Entry 8K9F (electron microscopy, 2.90 A resolution); this record covers chains A and E of the 8 polymer chains in the assembly.

== Chain A ==
Molecule: Cytochrome c7-like domain-containing protein
Source organism: Chloroflexus aurantiacus (strain ATCC 29366 / DSM 635 / J-10-fl)
UniProtKB: A9WEV2 (A9WEV2_CHLAA); numbering as in UniProt (aligned over 1-219)
Amino-acid sequence (219 residues; numbered 1 to 219; the number before each row is that of its first residue):
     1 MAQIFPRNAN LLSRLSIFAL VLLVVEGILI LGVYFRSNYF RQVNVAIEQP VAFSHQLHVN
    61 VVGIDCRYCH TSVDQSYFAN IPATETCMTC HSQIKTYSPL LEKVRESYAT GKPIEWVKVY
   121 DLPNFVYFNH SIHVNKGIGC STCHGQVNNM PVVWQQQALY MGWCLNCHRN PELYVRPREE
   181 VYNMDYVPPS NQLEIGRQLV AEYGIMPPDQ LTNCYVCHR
Unresolved in the structure: 1
Covalently attached groups: heme c (HEC) linked to Cys-87, Cys-90, Cys-140, Cys-143, Cys-164, Cys-167, Cys-214, Cys-217
Bound ions: heme c Fe (5 sites), coordinated by His-55, His-58, His-70, His-91, His-130, His-133, His-144, Met-161, His-168, His-218; Mg2+: Asp-121 (shared with 1 residue of chain B; Asp-32(E) of chain E)
Small-molecule neighbours:
  - heme c (HEC), molecule 1: Arg-41, Leu-122, Pro-123, Phe-125, Val-126, Leu-159, Tyr-160, Met-161, Leu-165, His-168, Leu-211, Thr-212, Asn-213, His-218
  - heme c (HEC), molecule 2: Gln-49, Phe-53, His-55, Val-59, Ile-64, Asp-65, Cys-66, Cys-69, His-70, Ile-81, Pro-82, Trp-116, Val-117, Lys-118, Val-119, Tyr-120, His-144, Val-147, Val-153, Met-184
  - heme c (HEC), molecule 3: Val-51, Phe-53, Leu-57, His-58, Val-62, Ile-64, Tyr-68, Thr-86, His-91, Ile-94, Lys-95, Leu-100, Leu-101, Val-104, Trp-116
  - heme c (HEC), molecule 4: Cys-66, His-70, Val-73, Phe-78, Ala-79, Asn-80, Ile-81, Lys-118, Tyr-120, Asp-121, Leu-122, Phe-128, His-130, His-133, Val-134, Ile-138, Gly-139, Thr-142, His-144, Leu-159, Trp-163, Glu-180, Val-181
  - heme c (HEC), molecule 5: Leu-122, Val-126, Tyr-127, Phe-128, Asn-129, Ile-132, His-133, Lys-136, Ile-138, Thr-142, Trp-163, His-168, Pro-171, Tyr-174, Gly-204, Ile-205, Met-206, Gln-210, Leu-211, Val-216

== Chain E ==
Molecule: Cytochrome c domain-containing protein
Source organism: Chloroflexus aurantiacus (strain ATCC 29366 / DSM 635 / J-10-fl)
UniProtKB: A9WEV6 (A9WEV6_CHLAA); residues 1-205 here = UniProt positions 1-205
Amino-acid sequence (205 residues; numbered 1 to 205; the number before each row is that of its first residue):
     1 MQKPRLTSRM IRFGWVGLLV LLLTACHQDM YDQQKYTTYE PSSFFADGRS SRPNVPGTTP
    61 FEVVKTDEFL YTGLIDGQEV DAMPFPVTKD LLLRGQLKYN IYCAVCHGEA GYGASMVAER
   121 GGIVPANFHQ QRLREAPLSH FFVVITNGVY RGDPENGGYQ SMYGYASRIT PEDRWAIAAY
   181 IRALQLSQNA TIDDVPPDQR AQLGN
Unresolved in the structure: 1-25, 190-205
Covalently attached groups: heme c (HEC) linked to Cys-103
Bound ions: Mg2+: Asp-32 (shared with Asp-121(A) of chain A; 1 residue of chain B); heme c Fe: His-107, Met-162
Small-molecule neighbours:
  - heme c (HEC), molecule 1: Tyr-102, Val-105, Cys-106, His-107, Ile-123, Val-124, Pro-125, Ala-126, Phe-128, Arg-132, Leu-133, His-140, Phe-141, Val-144, Ile-145, Val-149, Ser-161, Met-162, Tyr-165, Ile-169, Ile-177, Ile-181
  - heme c (HEC), molecule 2: Val-105, Val-117, Arg-120
What the authors report for this chain:
  - specificity-determining residues: Val-149 to Gly-158 (proposed by the authors, not directly observed)
  - binding site for heme c: Cys-106 (from molecular simulation)
  - conformationally variable residues (order/disorder transition): Asp-193 to Asn-205

== Interface between chain A and chain E ==
Pairs across the interface (54; chain A residue first):
  Phe-35(A) / Cys-26(E)  hydrophobic
  Phe-40(A) / Cys-26(E)  hydrophobic
  Val-61(A) / Met-116(E)
  Val-62(A) / Val-117(E)  hydrophobic
  Ile-64(A) / Val-105(E)  hydrophobic
  Arg-67(A) / Leu-97(E)
  Arg-67(A) / Ile-101(E)
  Arg-67(A) / Tyr-102(E)  hydrogen bond (backbone-side chain)
  Tyr-68(A) / Ile-101(E)
  Tyr-68(A) / Tyr-102(E)  hydrophobic
  Tyr-68(A) / Tyr-165(E)  hydrogen bond
  Tyr-68(A) / Arg-168(E)
  Thr-71(A) / Tyr-102(E)
  Thr-71(A) / Arg-168(E)
  Tyr-77(A) / Thr-37(E)
  Tyr-77(A) / Thr-38(E)  hydrogen bond
  Phe-78(A) / Thr-38(E)
  Phe-78(A) / Tyr-39(E)  hydrophobic
  Asn-80(A) / Tyr-39(E)  hydrogen bond
  Ile-81(A) / Tyr-39(E)
  Glu-85(A) / Ser-167(E)  hydrogen bond
  Glu-85(A) / Arg-168(E)  salt bridge
  Thr-86(A) / Arg-168(E)
  Met-88(A) / Tyr-163(E)
  Thr-89(A) / Tyr-165(E)  hydrogen bond
  Thr-89(A) / Arg-168(E)
  Cys-90(A) / Val-117(E)  hydrophobic
  Ser-92(A) / Tyr-163(E)  hydrogen bond
  Gln-93(A) / Ile-123(E)
  Gln-93(A) / Gln-160(E)  hydrogen bond (side chain-backbone)
  Gln-93(A) / Ser-161(E)  hydrogen bond (side chain-backbone)
  Ile-94(A) / Val-117(E)
  Ile-94(A) / Arg-120(E)
  Ile-94(A) / Gly-121(E)
  Ile-94(A) / Ile-123(E)  hydrophobic
  Tyr-108(A) / Tyr-163(E)
  Gly-111(A) / Asp-47(E)
  Gly-111(A) / Arg-49(E)  hydrogen bond (backbone-side chain)
  Lys-112(A) / Asp-47(E)  hydrogen bond (backbone-side chain)
  Pro-113(A) / Asp-47(E)
  Pro-113(A) / Gly-48(E)
  Pro-113(A) / Arg-49(E)
  Glu-115(A) / Pro-41(E)
  Pro-123(A) / Met-30(E)
  Pro-123(A) / Tyr-31(E)
  Pro-123(A) / Gln-33(E)
  Asn-124(A) / Tyr-31(E)
  Asn-124(A) / Gln-33(E)  hydrogen bond (backbone-side chain)
  Asn-124(A) / Lys-35(E)
  Asn-124(A) / Thr-37(E)
  Phe-125(A) / Met-30(E)
  Phe-125(A) / Tyr-31(E)  hydrophobic
  Phe-125(A) / Gln-33(E)
  Tyr-127(A) / Lys-35(E)  hydrogen bond
Also at the interface, not in a pair above, chain A (32 interface residues in all): Gly-63, Asp-65, Leu-122
Also at the interface, not in a pair above, chain E (31 interface residues in all): Asp-32, Glu-40, Gly-122, Met-162

== In short ==
32 residues of chain A and 31 residues of chain E are in contact, with 13 hydrogen bonds and 1 salt bridge.
Among the polar pairs are Glu-85(A)/Arg-168(E), Arg-67(A)/Tyr-102(E) and Tyr-68(A)/Tyr-165(E). Chain A binds
heme c. Ligands of chain E: heme c. From the paper: a binding site for heme c at Cys-106(E); the specificity
determinant Val-149(E).
Chain A is Cytochrome c7-like domain-containing protein and chain E is Cytochrome c domain-containing protein,
both from Chloroflexus aurantiacus (strain ATCC 29366 / DSM 635 / J-10-fl); the structure, Cryo-EM structure
of the photosynthetic alternative complex III from Chloroflexus aurantiacus at 2.9 angstrom, was determined by
electron microscopy, deposited together with 8K9E and 8X2J.
